Entry 2Z87 (X-ray diffraction, 3.00 A resolution); this record covers chains A and B.

# Chain A (and B)
Protein: Chondroitin synthase
Source organism: Escherichia coli
Notes: EC 2.4.1.175, 2.4.1.226; chain B of this document is another copy of the same molecule, construct and numbering; everything in this record applies to it too
UniProt: Q8L0V4 (CHS_ECOLI); numbering as in UniProt (aligned over 59-682)
Amino-acid sequence (624 residues; numbered 59 to 682; the number before each row is that of its first residue):
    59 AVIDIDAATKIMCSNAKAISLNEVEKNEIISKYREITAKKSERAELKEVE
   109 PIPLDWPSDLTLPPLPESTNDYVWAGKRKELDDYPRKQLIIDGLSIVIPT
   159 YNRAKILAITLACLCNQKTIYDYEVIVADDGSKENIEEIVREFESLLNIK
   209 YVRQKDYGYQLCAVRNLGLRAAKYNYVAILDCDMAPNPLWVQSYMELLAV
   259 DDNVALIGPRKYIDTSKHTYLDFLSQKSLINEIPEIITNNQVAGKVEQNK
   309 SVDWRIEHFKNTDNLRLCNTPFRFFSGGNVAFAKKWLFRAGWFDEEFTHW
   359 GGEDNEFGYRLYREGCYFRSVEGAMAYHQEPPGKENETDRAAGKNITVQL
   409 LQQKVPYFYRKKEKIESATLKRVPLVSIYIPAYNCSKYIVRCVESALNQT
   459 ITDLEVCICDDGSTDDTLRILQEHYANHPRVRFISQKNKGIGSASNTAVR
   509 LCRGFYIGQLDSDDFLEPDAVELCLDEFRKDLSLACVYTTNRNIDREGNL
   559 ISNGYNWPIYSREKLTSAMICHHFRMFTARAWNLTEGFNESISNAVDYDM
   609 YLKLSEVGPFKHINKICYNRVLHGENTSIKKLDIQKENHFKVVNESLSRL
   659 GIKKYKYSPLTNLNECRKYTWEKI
Disordered / not traced: 139-145, 391-402, 632-635 (chain B: 138-145, 298-305, 393-407, 632-633)
Bound ions: Mn2+ site 1: Asp241 (together with uridine-diphosphate-N-acetylgalactosamine); Mn2+ site 2 near Asp521 (its only coordinating residue here)
Ligand contacts:
  - uridine-diphosphate-N-acetylgalactosamine: Pro157, Thr158, Tyr159, Arg161, Asp188, Gly216, Tyr217, Gln218, Leu219, Val222, Arg223, Asp239, Cys240, Asp241, Met242, Arg268, Tyr270, Ser334, Gly335, Gly336, His357, Gly359, Glu361, Asp362, His386
  - UDP (uridine-5'-diphosphate): Pro439, Ala440, Tyr441, Asp469, Asn496, Gly498, Ile499, Ala502, Asp519, Ser520, Asp521, Arg628, His631
Curated features (UniProtKB/Swiss-Prot):
  - binding site (UDP-N-acetyl-alpha-D-galactosamine): Pro157, Arg161, Asp188, Tyr217, Arg223, Asp239, Cys240, Glu361, Asp362
  - binding site (Mn(2+)): Asp241, His386, Asp521, His631
  - binding site (UDP-alpha-D-glucuronate): Tyr441, Asp469, Gln517 to Ser520, His581, Ala603, Val604

# Interface between chain A and chain B
Residue-residue contacts (39; chain A residue first):
  Ser190(A) - Arg199(B)  hydrogen bond (backbone-side chain)
  Lys191(A) - Arg199(B)  hydrogen bond (backbone-side chain)
  Glu192(A) - Arg199(B)  hydrogen bond (backbone-side chain)
  Asn193(A) - Glu195(B)
  Glu195(A) - Glu195(B)
  Glu195(A) - Tyr209(B)
  Glu195(A) - Arg211(B)  salt bridge
  Arg199(A) - Ser190(B)  hydrogen bond (side chain-backbone)
  Arg199(A) - Lys191(B)  hydrogen bond (side chain-backbone)
  Arg199(A) - Glu192(B)  hydrogen bond (side chain-backbone)
  Arg199(A) - Arg211(B)
  Glu202(A) - Arg211(B)  salt bridge
  Glu202(A) - Lys213(B)
  Glu202(A) - Asp214(B)
  Leu205(A) - Lys213(B)
  Lys208(A) - Arg211(B)
  Lys208(A) - Gln212(B)
  Lys208(A) - Leu225(B)
  Tyr209(A) - Tyr209(B)
  Tyr209(A) - Val210(B)
  Tyr209(A) - Arg211(B)  hydrogen bond (backbone-backbone)
  Val210(A) - Tyr209(B)
  Val210(A) - Val210(B)  hydrophobic
  Arg211(A) - Arg199(B)
  Arg211(A) - Glu202(B)  salt bridge
  Arg211(A) - Lys208(B)
  Arg211(A) - Tyr209(B)  hydrogen bond (backbone-backbone)
  Lys213(A) - Glu202(B)  hydrogen bond (side chain-backbone)
  Lys213(A) - Leu205(B)  hydrogen bond (side chain-backbone)
  Lys213(A) - Asn206(B)  hydrogen bond
  Asp214(A) - Glu202(B)
  Arg228(A) - Arg228(B)
  Arg228(A) - Ala229(B)  hydrogen bond (side chain-backbone)
  Arg228(A) - Ala230(B)
  Arg228(A) - Lys231(B)
  Ala229(A) - Arg228(B)  hydrogen bond (backbone-side chain)
  Ala230(A) - Arg228(B)
  Lys231(A) - Arg228(B)
  Lys639(A) - Lys639(B)
Also at the interface, not in a pair above, chain A (23 interface residues in all): Asn206, Ile207, Gln212, Leu225
Also at the interface, not in a pair above, chain B (23 interface residues in all): Asn193, Ile207

# Overview
Chain A and chain B each contribute 23 residues to their interface; the contacts include 13 hydrogen bonds and
3 salt bridges. Polar pairs include Glu195(A)-Arg211(B), Glu202(A)-Arg211(B) and Ser190(A)-Arg199(B). Bound to
chain A: uridine-diphosphate-N-acetylgalactosamine and UDP.
Both chains are Chondroitin synthase (Escherichia coli). Entry 2Z87 (Crystal structure of chondroitin
polymerase from Escherichia coli strain K4 (K4CP) complexed with UDP-GalNAc and UDP) was determined by X-ray
diffraction (same publication as 2Z86).
